Entry 6RQH (electron microscopy, 3.70 A resolution); this record covers chains U and R of the 20 polymer chains in the assembly.

== Chain U ==
Molecule: Nontemplate strand
From: synthetic construct
Sequence (70 nucleotides; numbered 1 to 70; the number before each row is that of its first residue):
     1 GGTTTAGTCATGGAGTACAAGTGTGAGGAAAAGTAGTTGGGAGGTACTTC
    51 ATGCGAAAGCAGTTGAAGAC
Disordered / not traced: 1-10, 50-70

== Chain R ==
Molecule: RNA polymerase I-specific transcription initiation factor RRN11
From: Saccharomyces cerevisiae
UniProtKB: Q04712 (RRN11_YEAST); numbering as in UniProt (aligned over 1-507)
Chain sequence (507 residues; row label = number of the first residue in the row):
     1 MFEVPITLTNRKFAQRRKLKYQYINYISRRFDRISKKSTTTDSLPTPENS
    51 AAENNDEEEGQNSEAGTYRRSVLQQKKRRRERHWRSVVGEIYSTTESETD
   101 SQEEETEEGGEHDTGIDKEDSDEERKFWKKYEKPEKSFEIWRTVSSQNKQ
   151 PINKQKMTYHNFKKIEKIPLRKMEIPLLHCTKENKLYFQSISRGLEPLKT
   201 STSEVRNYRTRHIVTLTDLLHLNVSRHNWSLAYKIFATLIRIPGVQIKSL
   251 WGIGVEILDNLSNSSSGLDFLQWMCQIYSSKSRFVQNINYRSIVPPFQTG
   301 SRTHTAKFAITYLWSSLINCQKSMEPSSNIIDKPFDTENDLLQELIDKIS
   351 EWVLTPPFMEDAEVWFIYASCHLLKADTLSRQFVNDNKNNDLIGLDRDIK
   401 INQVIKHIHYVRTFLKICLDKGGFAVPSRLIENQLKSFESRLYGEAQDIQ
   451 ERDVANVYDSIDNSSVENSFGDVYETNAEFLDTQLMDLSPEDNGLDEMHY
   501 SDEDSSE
Disordered / not traced: 39-120, 325-344, 386-396, 444-507

== Chain U / chain R interface ==
Pairs across the interface - 26 pairs, chain U then chain R:
  DG27(U) with Cys180(R), phosphate contact; Thr181(R), phosphate contact; Lys182(R), hydrogen bond to the phosphate
  DG28(U) with Arg11(R), hydrogen bond to the base; Lys12(R), phosphate contact; Thr181(R), phosphate contact
  DA29(U) with Arg11(R), base contact; Lys12(R), salt bridge to the phosphate; Val205(R), phosphate contact
  DA30(U) with Thr9(R), base contact; Arg11(R), base contact; Val205(R), phosphate contact; Asn207(R), hydrogen bond to the phosphate
  DA31(U) with Asn207(R), hydrogen bond to the phosphate; Arg209(R), salt bridge to the phosphate
  DG36(U) with Ile288(R), base contact
  DT37(U) with Arg125(R), hydrogen bond to the phosphate; Asn287(R), phosphate contact
  DT38(U) with Arg125(R), salt bridge to the phosphate; Lys129(R), salt bridge to the phosphate; Arg283(R), hydrogen bond to the phosphate; Asn287(R), hydrogen bond to the phosphate
  DG39(U) with Arg283(R), salt bridge to the phosphate; Phe284(R), phosphate contact; Val285(R), phosphate contact
  DG40(U) with Ser282(R), phosphate contact
Also at the interface, not in a pair above, chain R (21 interface residues in all): Asn10, His179, Glu183, Arg206

== Summary ==
10 residues of chain U face 21 of chain R across their interface; the contacts include 7 hydrogen bonds and 5
salt bridges. Among the polar pairs are DG28(U)-Arg11(R), DG27(U)-Lys182(R) and DA30(U)-Asn207(R).
Here chain U is Nontemplate strand (synthetic construct) and chain R is RNA polymerase I-specific
transcription initiation factor RRN11 (Saccharomyces cerevisiae). Entry 6RQH (RNA Polymerase I Closed
Conformation 1 (CC1)) was determined by electron microscopy together with 6RQL, 6RQT, 6RRD, 6RUI, 6RUO and
6RWE from the same study.
